Entry 8DBX (electron microscopy, 1.92 A resolution); this record covers chains C and D of the 4 polymer chains in the assembly.

# Chain C
Name: Nitrogenase molybdenum-iron protein alpha chain
From: Azotobacter vinelandii
Notes: EC 1.18.6.1
UniProt: P07328 (NIFD_AZOVI); numbering as in UniProt (aligned over 1-492)
Amino-acid sequence (492 residues; numbered 1 to 492; the number before each row is that of its first residue):
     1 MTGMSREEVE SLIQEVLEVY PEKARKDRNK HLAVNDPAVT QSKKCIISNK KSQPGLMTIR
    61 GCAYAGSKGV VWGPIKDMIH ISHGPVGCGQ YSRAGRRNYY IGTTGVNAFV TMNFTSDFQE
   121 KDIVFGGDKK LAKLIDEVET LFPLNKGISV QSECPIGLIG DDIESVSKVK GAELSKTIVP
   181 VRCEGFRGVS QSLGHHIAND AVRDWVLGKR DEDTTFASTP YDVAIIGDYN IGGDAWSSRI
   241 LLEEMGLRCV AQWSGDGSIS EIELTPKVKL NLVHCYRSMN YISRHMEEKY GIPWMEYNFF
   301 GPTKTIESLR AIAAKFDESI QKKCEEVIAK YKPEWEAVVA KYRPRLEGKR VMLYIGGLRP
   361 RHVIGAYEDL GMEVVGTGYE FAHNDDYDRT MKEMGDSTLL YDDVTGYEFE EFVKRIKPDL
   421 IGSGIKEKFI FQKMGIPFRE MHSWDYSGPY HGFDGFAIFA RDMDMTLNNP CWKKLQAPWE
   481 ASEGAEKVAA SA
Unresolved in the structure: 1-3, 481-492
Ion coordination: fe(8)-S(7) cluster Fe: Cys62, Cys88, Cys154 (shared with Cys70(D), Cys95(D), Cys153(D) of chain D); fe(8)-S(7) cluster, oxidized Fe: Cys62, Cys88, Cys154 (shared with Cys70(D), Cys95(D), Cys153(D), Ser188(D) of chain D); Fe ion near Cys275 (its only coordinating residue here)
Small-molecule neighbours:
  - fe(8)-S(7) cluster, oxidized / fe(8)-S(7) cluster: Cys62, Tyr64, Pro85, Gly87, Cys88, Tyr91, Glu153, Cys154, Gly185
  - 3-hydroxy-3-carboxy-adipic acid (HCA): Ala65, Gly95, Arg96, Gln191, Gly424, Ile425, Lys426, Glu440, His442
  - ICS (iron-sulfur-molybdenum cluster with interstitial carbon): Val70, Arg96, Gln191, His195, Tyr229, Ile231, Cys275, Arg277, Ser278, Ile355, Gly356, Gly357, Leu358, Arg359, Pro360, Phe381, Met441, His442
Curated features (UniProtKB/Swiss-Prot):
  - binding site ([8Fe-7S] cluster): Cys62, Cys88, Cys154
  - binding site ([7Fe-Mo-9S-C-homocitryl] cluster): Cys275, His442
  - mutagenesis: His195 (H195Q: No nitrogenase activity)

# Chain D
Name: Nitrogenase molybdenum-iron protein beta chain
From: Azotobacter vinelandii
Notes: EC 1.18.6.1
UniProt: P07329 (NIFK_AZOVI); numbering as in UniProt (aligned over 1-523)
Amino-acid sequence (523 residues; row label = number of the first residue in the row):
     1 MSQQVDKIKA SYPLFLDQDY KDMLAKKRDG FEEKYPQDKI DEVFQWTTTK EYQELNFQRE
    61 ALTVNPAKAC QPLGAVLCAL GFEKTMPYVH GSQGCVAYFR SYFNRHFREP VSCVSDSMTE
   121 DAAVFGGQQN MKDGLQNCKA TYKPDMIAVS TTCMAEVIGD DLNAFINNSK KEGFIPDEFP
   181 VPFAHTPSFV GSHVTGWDNM FEGIARYFTL KSMDDKVVGS NKKINIVPGF ETYLGNFRVI
   241 KRMLSEMGVG YSLLSDPEEV LDTPADGQFR MYAGGTTQEE MKDAPNALNT VLLQPWHLEK
   301 TKKFVEGTWK HEVPKLNIPM GLDWTDEFLM KVSEISGQPI PASLTKERGR LVDMMTDSHT
   361 WLHGKRFALW GDPDFVMGLV KFLLELGCEP VHILCHNGNK RWKKAVDAIL AASPYGKNAT
   421 VYIGKDLWHL RSLVFTDKPD FMIGNSYGKF IQRDTLHKGK EFEVPLIRIG FPIFDRHHLH
   481 RSTTLGYEGA MQILTTLVNS ILERLDEETR GMQATDYNHD LVR
Unresolved in the structure: 1
Ion coordination: fe(8)-S(7) cluster Fe: Cys70, Cys95, Cys153 (shared with Cys62(C), Cys88(C), Cys154(C) of chain C); fe(8)-S(7) cluster, oxidized Fe: Cys70, Cys95, Cys153, Ser188 (shared with Cys62(C), Cys88(C), Cys154(C) of chain C); Fe ion site 1: Arg108, Glu109 (shared with 2 residues of chain B); Fe ion site 2: Asp353, Asp357 (shared with 2 residues of chain B)
Small-molecule neighbours: fe(8)-S(7) cluster, oxidized / fe(8)-S(7) cluster: Cys70, Pro72, Ser92, Gly94, Cys95, Tyr98, Phe99, Thr152, Cys153, Ser188
Curated features (UniProtKB/Swiss-Prot):
  - binding site ([8Fe-7S] cluster): Cys70, Cys95, Cys153, Ser188

# Interface between chain C and chain D
Pairs across the interface (204):
  Val19(C) - Ala140(D)
  Tyr20(C) - Thr141(D)
  Pro21(C) - Gln136(D)
  Pro21(C) - Asn137(D)
  Pro21(C) - Ala140(D)
  Lys23(C) - Gln129(D)
  Lys23(C) - Asp133(D)  salt bridge
  Ala24(C) - Asn137(D)
  Lys51(C) - Thr119(D)
  Lys51(C) - Asp121(D)
  Ser52(C) - Gln93(D)  hydrogen bond
  Ser52(C) - Ser117(D)
  Pro54(C) - Ser115(D)
  Pro54(C) - Asp116(D)
  Pro54(C) - Asn130(D)
  Pro54(C) - Asp133(D)
  Pro54(C) - Gly134(D)
  Pro54(C) - Asn137(D)  hydrogen bond (backbone-side chain)
  Gly55(C) - Val114(D)
  Gly55(C) - Ser115(D)  hydrogen bond (backbone-backbone)
  Gly55(C) - Gly134(D)
  Gly55(C) - Cys138(D)
  Gly55(C) - Tyr142(D)
  Leu56(C) - Asn137(D)
  Leu56(C) - Thr141(D)
  Leu56(C) - Tyr142(D)  hydrogen bond (backbone-side chain)
  Met57(C) - Met86(D)  hydrophobic
  Met57(C) - Arg100(D)
  Met57(C) - Cys113(D)
  Met57(C) - Val114(D)  hydrophobic
  Met57(C) - Tyr142(D)
  Met57(C) - Met271(D)  hydrophobic
  Thr58(C) - Ser117(D)
  Arg60(C) - Gln93(D)
  Arg60(C) - Ala97(D)
  Gly61(C) - Gln93(D)  hydrogen bond (backbone-side chain)
  Gly61(C) - Gly94(D)
  Cys62(C) - Gly94(D)
  Tyr64(C) - Tyr98(D)  hydrophobic
  Ala65(C) - Tyr98(D)
  Lys76(C) - Glu32(D)  salt bridge
  Pro85(C) - Ser188(D)
  Val86(C) - Pro66(D)  hydrophobic
  Val86(C) - Lys68(D)
  Val86(C) - Ala69(D)
  Gly87(C) - Cys70(D)
  Gln90(C) - Pro66(D)  hydrogen bond (side chain-backbone)
  Gln90(C) - Lys68(D)  hydrogen bond (side chain-backbone)
  Gln90(C) - Tyr102(D)
  Gln90(C) - Tyr447(D)  hydrogen bond
  Tyr91(C) - Ala69(D)
  Tyr91(C) - Cys70(D)  hydrogen bond
  Tyr91(C) - Leu73(D)
  Tyr91(C) - Tyr98(D)  hydrophobic
  Tyr91(C) - Phe99(D)  hydrophobic
  Tyr91(C) - Tyr102(D)  hydrophobic
  Ser92(C) - Tyr98(D)
  Arg93(C) - Asn65(D)  hydrogen bond
  Arg93(C) - Tyr447(D)
  Arg93(C) - Phe450(D)
  Gly95(C) - Arg105(D)  hydrogen bond (backbone-side chain)
  Tyr99(C) - Ser11(D)
  Ile101(C) - Leu24(D)  hydrophobic
  Thr103(C) - Ile40(D)
  Thr104(C) - Arg453(D)  hydrogen bond
  Gly105(C) - Trp428(D)
  Val106(C) - Ile40(D)
  Val106(C) - Val43(D)  hydrophobic
  Val106(C) - Phe44(D)  hydrophobic
  Asn107(C) - Lys34(D)
  Asn107(C) - Ile40(D)
  Met112(C) - Val64(D)  hydrophobic
  Met112(C) - Asn65(D)
  Met112(C) - Trp428(D)  hydrophobic
  Asn113(C) - Thr63(D)
  Asn113(C) - Val64(D)
  Asn113(C) - Asn65(D)  hydrogen bond (backbone-backbone)
  Asn113(C) - Pro66(D)
  Phe114(C) - Leu62(D)  hydrophobic
  Phe114(C) - Thr63(D)
  Phe114(C) - Val64(D)  hydrophobic
  Thr115(C) - Thr63(D)  hydrogen bond (backbone-backbone)
  Ser116(C) - Ala61(D)
  Asp117(C) - Thr63(D)
  Asp117(C) - Lys68(D)  salt bridge
  Asp117(C) - His396(D)  salt bridge
  Phe118(C) - Phe189(D)
  Gln119(C) - Lys68(D)
  Gln119(C) - Phe189(D)
  Glu120(C) - Phe189(D)  hydrogen bond (backbone-backbone)
  Glu120(C) - Val190(D)
  Ile123(C) - Phe189(D)  hydrophobic
  Lys130(C) - Ala61(D)
  Lys133(C) - Glu60(D)  salt bridge
  Lys133(C) - Ala61(D)
  Leu134(C) - Ala61(D)
  Leu134(C) - Leu62(D)  hydrophobic
  Glu137(C) - Arg59(D)
  Glu137(C) - Glu60(D)  hydrogen bond (side chain-backbone)
  Glu137(C) - Ala61(D)  hydrogen bond (side chain-backbone)
  Glu137(C) - Leu62(D)  hydrogen bond (side chain-backbone)
  Val138(C) - Leu62(D)  hydrophobic
  Thr140(C) - Trp46(D)
  Leu141(C) - Tyr52(D)  hydrogen bond (backbone-side chain)
  Leu141(C) - Leu55(D)  hydrophobic
  Leu141(C) - Asn56(D)
  Leu141(C) - Arg59(D)
  Phe142(C) - Trp428(D)  hydrophobic
  Pro143(C) - Trp46(D)
  Leu144(C) - Tyr35(D)
  Leu144(C) - Lys39(D)
  Leu144(C) - Val43(D)  hydrophobic
  Lys146(C) - Glu32(D)
  Lys146(C) - Glu33(D)  hydrogen bond (side chain-backbone)
  Cys154(C) - Ser92(D)
  Pro155(C) - Cys153(D)  hydrophobic
  Pro155(C) - Val157(D)  hydrophobic
  Leu158(C) - Ala123(D)  hydrophobic
  Leu158(C) - Met154(D)
  Leu158(C) - Val157(D)  hydrophobic
  Leu158(C) - Ile158(D)  hydrophobic
  Ile159(C) - Val157(D)  hydrophobic
  Phe186(C) - Thr119(D)
  Phe186(C) - Glu120(D)  hydrogen bond (backbone-backbone)
  Phe186(C) - Met154(D)  hydrophobic
  Arg187(C) - Glu120(D)  salt bridge
  Gly188(C) - Thr119(D)
  Val189(C) - Gln93(D)  hydrogen bond (backbone-side chain)
  Arg210(C) - Glu33(D)  salt bridge
  Phe216(C) - Phe31(D)  hydrophobic
  Gly232(C) - Ser11(D)
  Gly232(C) - Phe15(D)
  Gly233(C) - Phe15(D)
  Trp236(C) - Phe15(D)  hydrophobic
  Trp236(C) - Tyr20(D)
  Trp236(C) - Met23(D)
  Trp236(C) - Leu24(D)
  Ser237(C) - Tyr20(D)  hydrogen bond
  Arg239(C) - Met23(D)
  Arg239(C) - Lys27(D)
  Arg239(C) - Phe31(D)
  Ile240(C) - Asp19(D)
  Ile240(C) - Tyr20(D)
  Ile240(C) - Met23(D)  hydrogen bond (backbone-side chain)
  Glu243(C) - Lys26(D)
  Arg248(C) - Phe31(D)
  Cys249(C) - Phe31(D)
  Val250(C) - Phe31(D)
  Gln252(C) - Lys27(D)
  Asp256(C) - Leu24(D)
  Asp256(C) - Lys27(D)  salt bridge
  Ser258(C) - Phe31(D)
  Ser258(C) - Glu32(D)
  Ser260(C) - Phe31(D)  hydrogen bond (side chain-backbone)
  Ser260(C) - Glu32(D)  hydrogen bond (side chain-backbone)
  Ser260(C) - Glu33(D)
  Glu261(C) - Lys27(D)  salt bridge
  Glu261(C) - Phe31(D)
  Glu261(C) - Glu32(D)
  Glu334(C) - Ser2(D)  hydrogen bond
  Glu334(C) - Gln3(D)  hydrogen bond (side chain-backbone)
  Ala337(C) - Val5(D)
  Lys341(C) - Val5(D)
  Tyr342(C) - Ile8(D)  hydrophobic
  Gly406(C) - Tyr142(D)
  Tyr407(C) - Thr141(D)
  Tyr407(C) - Tyr142(D)  hydrogen bond (backbone-side chain)
  Glu410(C) - Phe269(D)
  Ile425(C) - Ser101(D)
  Ile425(C) - Asn104(D)
  Lys426(C) - Ala97(D)
  Lys426(C) - Arg100(D)
  Lys426(C) - Asn104(D)
  Phe429(C) - Asn104(D)
  Phe429(C) - Arg108(D)
  Phe429(C) - Glu109(D)
  Phe429(C) - Pro110(D)
  Ile430(C) - Pro110(D)  hydrophobic
  Ile430(C) - Phe269(D)  hydrophobic
  Lys433(C) - Glu109(D)  salt bridge
  Lys433(C) - Pro110(D)
  Lys433(C) - Thr263(D)  hydrogen bond (side chain-backbone)
  Lys433(C) - Pro264(D)
  Lys433(C) - Ala265(D)
  Lys433(C) - Asp266(D)
  Lys433(C) - Gly267(D)  hydrogen bond (backbone-backbone)
  Lys433(C) - Gln268(D)  hydrogen bond (backbone-backbone)
  Met434(C) - Gly267(D)
  Met434(C) - Phe269(D)  hydrophobic
  Gly448(C) - Ala10(D)
  Gly448(C) - Ser11(D)  hydrogen bond (backbone-backbone)
  Pro449(C) - Leu14(D)
  Pro449(C) - Phe15(D)  hydrophobic
  Asp454(C) - Ser2(D)  hydrogen bond (side chain-backbone)
  Asp454(C) - Gln3(D)
  Asp454(C) - Tyr20(D)  hydrogen bond
  Ala457(C) - Ile8(D)
  Ile458(C) - Gln3(D)
  Ile458(C) - Ile8(D)  hydrophobic
  Ile458(C) - Lys9(D)
  Arg461(C) - Ile8(D)
  Leu475(C) - Ala265(D)
  Leu475(C) - Asp266(D)
  Leu475(C) - Gly267(D)
Other interface residues (no listed pair), chain C (114 interface residues in all): Gln53, Asp77, Cys88, Ala94, Arg97, Gly102, Thr111, Gly185, Leu264, Tyr331, Val338, Thr405, Gln432, Tyr446, Ser447
Other interface residues (no listed pair), chain D (100 interface residues in all): Gln58, Ala67, Ser112, Met118, Asp454, His457

# Overview
114 residues of chain C face 100 of chain D across their interface, with 35 hydrogen bonds and 10 salt
bridges. Polar pairs include Lys23(C)-Asp133(D), Lys76(C)-Glu32(D) and Asp117(C)-Lys68(D). Fe(8)-S(7) cluster,
oxidized / fe(8)-S(7) cluster is bound between chain C and chain D.
Chain C is Nitrogenase molybdenum-iron protein alpha chain and chain D is Nitrogenase molybdenum-iron protein
beta chain, both from Azotobacter vinelandii; the structure, CryoEM structure of partially oxidized
MoFe-protein on ultrathin carbon, was determined by electron microscopy together with 8CRS, 8ENL, 8ENM, 8ENN
and 8ENO from the same study.
